PDB entry 4I6A | X-ray diffraction, 1.85 A resolution | chains A and B

# Chain A
Protein: 3-hydroxy-3-methylglutaryl-coenzyme A reductase
Organism: Pseudomonas mevalonii
Notes: EC 1.1.1.88
UniProt: P13702 (MVAA_PSEMV); residues 1-428 here = UniProt positions 1-428
Amino-acid sequence (428 residues; row label = number of the first residue in the row):
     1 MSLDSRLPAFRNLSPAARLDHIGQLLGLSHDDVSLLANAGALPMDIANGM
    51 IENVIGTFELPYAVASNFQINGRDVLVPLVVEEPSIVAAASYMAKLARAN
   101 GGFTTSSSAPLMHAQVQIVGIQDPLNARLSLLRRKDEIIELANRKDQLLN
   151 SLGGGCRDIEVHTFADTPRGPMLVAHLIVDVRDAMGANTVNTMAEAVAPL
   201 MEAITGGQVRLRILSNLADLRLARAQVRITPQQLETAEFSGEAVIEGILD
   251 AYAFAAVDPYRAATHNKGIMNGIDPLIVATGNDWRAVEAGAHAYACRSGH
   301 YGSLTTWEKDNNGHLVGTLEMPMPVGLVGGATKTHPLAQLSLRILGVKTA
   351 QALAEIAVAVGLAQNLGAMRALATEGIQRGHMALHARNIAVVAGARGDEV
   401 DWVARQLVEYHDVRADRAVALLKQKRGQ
Disordered / not traced: 1-2, 379-428
Ligand contacts: 3-hydroxy-3-methylglutaryl-coenzyme A (HMG): Arg-11, Ser-66, Asn-67, Glu-83, Ser-85, Ile-86, Ala-88, Ala-89, Ser-91, Tyr-92, Lys-95, Arg-261, Thr-264, His-265, Gly-268, Asn-271, Gln-364, Gly-367, Ala-368, Arg-370, Ala-371, Leu-372, Ile-377

# Chain B
Protein: 3-hydroxy-3-methylglutaryl-coenzyme A reductase
Organism: Pseudomonas mevalonii
Notes: EC 1.1.1.88
UniProt: P13702 (MVAA_PSEMV); residues 501-928 here correspond to UniProt positions 1-428 (UniProt number = residue number - 500)
Amino-acid sequence (428 residues; numbered 501 to 928; the number before each row is that of its first residue):
   501 MSLDSRLPAFRNLSPAARLDHIGQLLGLSHDDVSLLANAGALPMDIANGM
   551 IENVIGTFELPYAVASNFQINGRDVLVPLVVEEPSIVAAASYMAKLARAN
   601 GGFTTSSSAPLMHAQVQIVGIQDPLNARLSLLRRKDEIIELANRKDQLLN
   651 SLGGGCRDIEVHTFADTPRGPMLVAHLIVDVRDAMGANTVNTMAEAVAPL
   701 MEAITGGQVRLRILSNLADLRLARAQVRITPQQLETAEFSGEAVIEGILD
   751 AYAFAAVDPYRAATHNKGIMNGIDPLIVATGNDWRAVEAGAHAYACRSGH
   801 YGSLTTWEKDNNGHLVGTLEMPMPVGLVGGATKTHPLAQLSLRILGVKTA
   851 QALAEIAVAVGLAQNLGAMRALATEGIQRGHMALHARNIAVVAGARGDEV
   901 DWVARQLVEYHDVRADRAVALLKQKRGQ
Disordered / not traced: 501-502, 879-928
Ligand contacts: 3-hydroxy-3-methylglutaryl-coenzyme A (HMG): Glu-552, Asn-553, Ile-713

# How chain A and chain B interact
Pairs across the interface - 244 pairs, chain A then chain B:
  Phe-10(A) / Asn-553(B)
  Arg-11(A) / Asn-553(B)
  Pro-15(A) / Met-544(B)  hydrophobic
  Pro-15(A) / Asn-548(B)
  Pro-15(A) / Val-554(B)
  Arg-18(A) / Asn-548(B)  hydrogen bond
  Arg-18(A) / Asn-553(B)
  Arg-18(A) / Val-554(B)  hydrogen bond (side chain-backbone)
  Arg-18(A) / Ile-555(B)
  Leu-19(A) / Ile-555(B)
  Leu-36(A) / Ile-555(B)  hydrophobic
  Leu-36(A) / Gly-556(B)
  Leu-36(A) / Thr-557(B)
  Ala-39(A) / Gly-540(B)
  Gly-40(A) / Ala-539(B)
  Gly-40(A) / Glu-559(B)
  Ala-41(A) / Glu-559(B)  hydrogen bond (backbone-side chain)
  Leu-42(A) / Glu-559(B)  hydrogen bond (backbone-side chain)
  Met-44(A) / Pro-515(B)  hydrophobic
  Ala-47(A) / Pro-561(B)
  Asn-48(A) / Pro-515(B)
  Asn-48(A) / Arg-518(B)  hydrogen bond
  Met-50(A) / Pro-561(B)  hydrophobic
  Met-50(A) / Glu-582(B)
  Met-50(A) / Glu-583(B)
  Met-50(A) / Pro-584(B)
  Ile-51(A) / Pro-561(B)  hydrophobic
  Ile-51(A) / Ala-563(B)  hydrophobic
  Ile-51(A) / Val-581(B)
  Ile-51(A) / Glu-582(B)
  Ile-51(A) / Glu-583(B)
  Glu-52(A) / Ala-563(B)
  Glu-52(A) / Pro-584(B)
  Glu-52(A) / Ser-585(B)  hydrogen bond (side chain-backbone)
  Glu-52(A) / Ile-586(B)
  Glu-52(A) / Val-587(B)  hydrogen bond (side chain-backbone)
  Glu-52(A) / Ala-588(B)  hydrogen bond (side chain-backbone)
  Asn-53(A) / Phe-510(B)
  Asn-53(A) / Arg-511(B)
  Asn-53(A) / Arg-518(B)
  Asn-53(A) / Ala-563(B)
  Asn-53(A) / Val-564(B)  hydrogen bond (side chain-backbone)
  Asn-53(A) / Val-587(B)
  Asn-53(A) / Ser-591(B)
  Val-54(A) / Pro-515(B)
  Val-54(A) / Arg-518(B)  hydrogen bond (backbone-side chain)
  Val-54(A) / Tyr-562(B)
  Ile-55(A) / Arg-518(B)
  Ile-55(A) / Leu-536(B)  hydrophobic
  Ile-55(A) / Tyr-562(B)  hydrogen bond (backbone-backbone)
  Ile-55(A) / Val-564(B)  hydrophobic
  Gly-56(A) / Pro-561(B)
  Gly-56(A) / Tyr-562(B)  hydrogen bond (backbone-backbone)
  Thr-57(A) / Glu-559(B)  hydrogen bond
  Thr-57(A) / Leu-560(B)
  Thr-57(A) / Tyr-562(B)
  Thr-57(A) / Leu-837(B)
  Phe-58(A) / Phe-558(B)
  Phe-58(A) / Glu-559(B)
  Phe-58(A) / Leu-560(B)  hydrogen bond (backbone-backbone)
  Phe-58(A) / Tyr-562(B)  hydrophobic
  Phe-58(A) / Val-580(B)  hydrophobic
  Phe-58(A) / Val-778(B)
  Phe-58(A) / Ala-779(B)
  Phe-58(A) / His-835(B)
  Phe-58(A) / Leu-837(B)  hydrophobic
  Glu-59(A) / Gly-540(B)
  Glu-59(A) / Ala-541(B)  hydrogen bond (side chain-backbone)
  Glu-59(A) / Leu-542(B)  hydrogen bond (side chain-backbone)
  Glu-59(A) / Thr-557(B)  hydrogen bond
  Glu-59(A) / Phe-558(B)
  Glu-59(A) / Glu-559(B)
  Glu-59(A) / His-835(B)  hydrogen bond (backbone-side chain)
  Leu-60(A) / Thr-557(B)
  Leu-60(A) / Phe-558(B)  hydrogen bond (backbone-backbone)
  Pro-61(A) / Ala-547(B)
  Pro-61(A) / Met-550(B)  hydrophobic
  Pro-61(A) / Ile-551(B)  hydrophobic
  Pro-61(A) / Gly-556(B)
  Tyr-62(A) / Val-554(B)
  Tyr-62(A) / Ile-555(B)  hydrogen bond (backbone-backbone)
  Tyr-62(A) / Gly-556(B)  hydrogen bond (backbone-backbone)
  Tyr-62(A) / Thr-557(B)
  Tyr-62(A) / Phe-558(B)  hydrophobic
  Ala-63(A) / Ile-551(B)  hydrophobic
  Ala-63(A) / Glu-552(B)
  Ala-63(A) / Asn-553(B)
  Val-64(A) / Asn-553(B)  hydrogen bond (backbone-side chain)
  Val-64(A) / Ile-555(B)  hydrophobic
  Val-80(A) / Phe-558(B)  hydrophobic
  Val-81(A) / Ile-551(B)
  Val-81(A) / Arg-785(B)
  Glu-82(A) / Met-550(B)
  Glu-82(A) / Ile-551(B)
  Glu-82(A) / Gly-781(B)
  Glu-82(A) / Asn-782(B)
  Glu-82(A) / Asp-783(B)
  Glu-82(A) / Trp-784(B)
  Glu-82(A) / Arg-785(B)  salt bridge
  Glu-82(A) / Ala-831(B)
  Glu-83(A) / Ile-551(B)
  Glu-83(A) / Asp-783(B)
  Glu-83(A) / Arg-785(B)  salt bridge
  Pro-84(A) / Met-550(B)
  Pro-84(A) / Glu-552(B)
  Ser-85(A) / Glu-552(B)  hydrogen bond (backbone-side chain)
  Ile-86(A) / Glu-552(B)
  Val-87(A) / Glu-552(B)  hydrogen bond (backbone-side chain)
  Val-87(A) / Asn-553(B)
  Ala-88(A) / Glu-552(B)  hydrogen bond (backbone-side chain)
  Ser-91(A) / Asn-553(B)
  His-113(A) / Tyr-760(B)
  Gln-115(A) / Phe-754(B)
  Gln-115(A) / Asp-758(B)  hydrogen bond
  Gln-115(A) / Tyr-760(B)
  Gln-115(A) / Arg-761(B)
  Gln-117(A) / Asp-750(B)  hydrogen bond (side chain-backbone)
  Gln-117(A) / Phe-754(B)
  Phe-164(A) / Val-757(B)  hydrophobic
  Phe-164(A) / Asp-758(B)
  Arg-169(A) / Glu-746(B)  salt bridge
  Arg-169(A) / Leu-749(B)
  Arg-169(A) / Asp-750(B)  salt bridge
  Arg-169(A) / Ala-753(B)
  Met-172(A) / Asp-750(B)
  Met-172(A) / Ala-753(B)  hydrophobic
  Val-174(A) / Phe-754(B)  hydrophobic
  His-176(A) / Tyr-760(B)
  Glu-195(A) / Glu-875(B)
  Glu-195(A) / Gln-878(B)
  Ala-196(A) / Gln-878(B)
  Pro-199(A) / Gln-878(B)
  Glu-202(A) / Ile-877(B)
  Val-209(A) / Ile-877(B)
  Arg-210(A) / Gly-747(B)
  Arg-210(A) / Asp-750(B)  salt bridge
  Leu-211(A) / Ala-751(B)  hydrophobic
  Leu-211(A) / Phe-754(B)  hydrophobic
  Leu-211(A) / Arg-761(B)
  Leu-211(A) / Leu-872(B)  hydrophobic
  Arg-212(A) / Leu-872(B)
  Arg-212(A) / Glu-875(B)  hydrogen bond (side chain-backbone)
  Arg-212(A) / Gly-876(B)  hydrogen bond (side chain-backbone)
  Arg-212(A) / Ile-877(B)
  Ile-213(A) / Arg-761(B)
  Leu-214(A) / Thr-764(B)  hydrogen bond (backbone-side chain)
  Ser-215(A) / Tyr-760(B)  hydrogen bond (side chain-backbone)
  Ser-215(A) / Thr-764(B)
  Asn-216(A) / Thr-764(B)  hydrogen bond (backbone-side chain)
  Asn-216(A) / Lys-767(B)
  Leu-217(A) / Pro-759(B)
  Leu-217(A) / Tyr-760(B)
  Leu-217(A) / Ala-763(B)  hydrophobic
  Asp-219(A) / Tyr-760(B)  hydrogen bond
  Glu-246(A) / Arg-669(B)  salt bridge
  Gly-247(A) / Arg-710(B)
  Leu-249(A) / Arg-669(B)
  Asp-250(A) / Gln-617(B)  hydrogen bond (backbone-side chain)
  Asp-250(A) / Arg-669(B)  salt bridge
  Asp-250(A) / Met-672(B)
  Asp-250(A) / Arg-710(B)  salt bridge
  Ala-251(A) / Leu-711(B)  hydrophobic
  Ala-253(A) / Arg-669(B)
  Ala-253(A) / Met-672(B)  hydrophobic
  Phe-254(A) / Gln-615(B)
  Phe-254(A) / Gln-617(B)
  Phe-254(A) / Met-672(B)  hydrophobic
  Phe-254(A) / Val-674(B)  hydrophobic
  Val-257(A) / Phe-664(B)  hydrophobic
  Asp-258(A) / Gln-615(B)
  Asp-258(A) / Phe-664(B)
  Pro-259(A) / Leu-717(B)
  Tyr-260(A) / His-613(B)
  Tyr-260(A) / Gln-615(B)
  Tyr-260(A) / His-676(B)
  Tyr-260(A) / Ser-715(B)  hydrogen bond (backbone-side chain)
  Tyr-260(A) / Leu-717(B)
  Tyr-260(A) / Asp-719(B)  hydrogen bond
  Arg-261(A) / Gln-615(B)
  Arg-261(A) / Leu-711(B)
  Arg-261(A) / Ile-713(B)
  Ala-263(A) / Ala-789(B)
  Ala-263(A) / Ala-793(B)  hydrophobic
  Thr-264(A) / Leu-714(B)  hydrogen bond (side chain-backbone)
  Thr-264(A) / Ser-715(B)
  Thr-264(A) / Asn-716(B)  hydrogen bond (side chain-backbone)
  Lys-267(A) / Asn-716(B)
  Lys-267(A) / Asp-783(B)  salt bridge
  Lys-267(A) / Arg-785(B)
  Lys-267(A) / Ala-786(B)
  Lys-267(A) / Ala-789(B)
  Met-270(A) / Arg-785(B)
  Asn-271(A) / Arg-785(B)  hydrogen bond
  Asp-274(A) / Trp-784(B)  hydrogen bond
  Asp-274(A) / Arg-785(B)
  Val-278(A) / Phe-558(B)
  Val-278(A) / Trp-784(B)  hydrophobic
  Ala-279(A) / Phe-558(B)
  Asp-283(A) / Glu-582(B)
  Asp-283(A) / Glu-583(B)
  Asp-283(A) / Lys-767(B)  salt bridge
  Trp-284(A) / Glu-582(B)
  Trp-284(A) / Asp-774(B)  hydrogen bond
  Trp-284(A) / Trp-784(B)
  Arg-285(A) / Val-581(B)
  Arg-285(A) / Glu-582(B)  salt bridge
  Arg-285(A) / Glu-583(B)  salt bridge
  Arg-285(A) / Lys-767(B)
  Arg-285(A) / Met-770(B)
  Arg-285(A) / Asn-771(B)  hydrogen bond
  Arg-285(A) / Asp-774(B)
  Arg-285(A) / Glu-788(B)
  Ala-286(A) / Lys-767(B)
  Glu-288(A) / Arg-785(B)
  Glu-288(A) / Glu-788(B)
  Ala-289(A) / Ala-763(B)
  Ala-289(A) / Lys-767(B)
  Ala-289(A) / His-792(B)
  His-292(A) / Ala-789(B)
  His-292(A) / His-792(B)
  Ala-293(A) / Ala-763(B)  hydrophobic
  Ala-293(A) / Tyr-801(B)
  Cys-296(A) / Cys-796(B)  hydrophobic
  Cys-296(A) / Gly-799(B)
  Cys-296(A) / Tyr-801(B)  hydrophobic
  Gly-299(A) / Gly-799(B)
  Tyr-301(A) / Cys-796(B)  hydrophobic
  Ala-331(A) / Glu-582(B)
  His-335(A) / Phe-558(B)
  His-335(A) / Glu-559(B)  hydrogen bond (side chain-backbone)
  Leu-337(A) / Thr-557(B)
  Leu-337(A) / Phe-558(B)  hydrophobic
  Leu-372(A) / Leu-711(B)  hydrophobic
  Leu-372(A) / Arg-712(B)
  Leu-372(A) / Ile-713(B)  hydrophobic
  Thr-374(A) / Arg-712(B)
  Gly-376(A) / Glu-695(B)
  Gly-376(A) / Arg-712(B)
  Ile-377(A) / Asn-691(B)
  Ile-377(A) / Glu-695(B)  hydrogen bond (backbone-side chain)
  Gln-378(A) / Asn-688(B)  hydrogen bond
  Gln-378(A) / Asn-691(B)
  Gln-378(A) / Thr-692(B)  hydrogen bond
  Gln-378(A) / Glu-695(B)  hydrogen bond (backbone-side chain)
Also at the interface, not in a pair above, chain A (110 interface residues in all): Ala-65, Ser-66, Leu-79, Val-119, Thr-167, Ala-198, Gly-281, Asn-282, His-300, Ala-338, Glu-375
Also at the interface, not in a pair above, chain B (106 interface residues in all): Leu-519, Ala-565, Ser-566, Val-619, Asp-666, Thr-667, Ala-838

# Overview
The interface between chain A and chain B involves 110 residues on one side and 106 on the other; the contacts
include 47 hydrogen bonds and 12 salt bridges. Polar pairs include Glu-82(A)/Arg-785(B), Glu-83(A)/Arg-785(B)
and Arg-169(A)/Glu-746(B).
Chain A and chain B are both 3-hydroxy-3-methylglutaryl-coenzyme A reductase (Pseudomonas mevalonii); the
structure, 3-hydroxy-3-methylglutaryl (HMG) Coenzyme A reductase from Pseudomonas mevalonii complexed with
HMG-CoA, was determined by X-ray diffraction (same publication as 4I4B, 4I56, 4I64 and 4I6W).
